2I7F - chain A; structure by X-ray diffraction, 1.90 A resolution.

[Chain A]
Name: Ferredoxin component of dioxygenase
From: Sphingobium yanoikuyae
UniProtKB: A2TC31 (A2TC31_SPHYA); residue numbers follow UniProt; this construct covers 1-108
Amino-acid sequence (108 residues; each row starts with the number of its first residue):
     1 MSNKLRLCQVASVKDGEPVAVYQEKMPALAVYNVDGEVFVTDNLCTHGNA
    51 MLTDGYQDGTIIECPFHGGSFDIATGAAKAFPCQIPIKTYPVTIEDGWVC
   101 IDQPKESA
Disordered / not traced: 1-2, 105-108
Metal / ion sites: 2Fe-2S cluster Fe: C45, H47, C64, H67
Residues lining bound ligands: 2Fe-2S cluster (FES): C45, H47, G48, N49, A50, C64, F66, H67, G69, P82, C83
What the authors report for this chain:
  - binding site for 2Fe-2S cluster: C83

[Overview]
Ligands of chain A: 2Fe-2S cluster. C45, H47, C64 and H67 form the 2Fe-2S cluster Fe site. The paper reports a
binding site for 2Fe-2S cluster at C83.
Chain A is Ferredoxin component of dioxygenase (Sphingobium yanoikuyae); the structure, Sphingomonas
yanoikuyae B1 ferredoxin, was determined by X-ray diffraction, deposited together with 2GBW and 2GBX.
